PDB entry 4RQP | X-ray diffraction, 3.15 A resolution | chains Q and R of the 15 polymer chains in the assembly

Chain Q:
Protein: Capsid protein VP1
From: Enterovirus A71
Notes: engineered mutation(s): K550Q
UniProt: F6KTB0 (F6KTB0_9ENTO); residues 1-297 here correspond to UniProt positions 566-862 (UniProt number = residue number + 565)
Amino-acid sequence (297 residues; row label = number of the first residue in the row):
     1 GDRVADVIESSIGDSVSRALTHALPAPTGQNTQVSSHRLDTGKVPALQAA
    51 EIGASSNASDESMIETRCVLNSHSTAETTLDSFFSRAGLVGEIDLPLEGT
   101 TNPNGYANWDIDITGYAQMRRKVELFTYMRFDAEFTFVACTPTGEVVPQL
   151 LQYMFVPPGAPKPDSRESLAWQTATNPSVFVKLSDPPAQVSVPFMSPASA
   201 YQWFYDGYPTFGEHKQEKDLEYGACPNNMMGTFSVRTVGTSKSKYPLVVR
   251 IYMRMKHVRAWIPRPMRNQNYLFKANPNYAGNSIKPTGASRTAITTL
Disordered / not traced: 1-73, 297

Chain R:
Protein: Capsid protein VP3
From: Enterovirus A71
UniProt: F6KTB0 (F6KTB0_9ENTO); residues 1-242 here correspond to UniProt positions 324-565 (UniProt number = residue number + 323)
Amino-acid sequence (242 residues; each row starts with the number of its first residue):
     1 GFPTELKPGTNQFLTTDDGVSAPILPNFHPTPCIHIPGEVRNLLELCQVE
    51 TILEVNNVPTNATSLMERLRFPVSAQAGKGELCAVFRADPGRSGPWQSTL
   101 LGQLCGYYTQWSGSLEVTFMFTGSFMATGKMLIAYTPPGGPLPKDRATAM
   151 LGTHVIWDFGLQSSVTLVIPWISNTHYRAHARDGVFDYYTTGLVSIWYQT
   201 NYVVPIGAPNTAYIIALAAAQKNFTMQLCKDASDILQTGTIQ
Disordered / not traced: 176-188, 239-242
Sequence notes: engineered mutation Gln-227 (Lys550 in F6KTB0)

How chain Q and chain R interact:
Residue-residue contacts (112; chain Q residue first):
  Thr-75(Q) / Asn-42(R)  hydrogen bond (backbone-side chain)
  Thr-75(Q) / Leu-44(R)
  Thr-75(Q) / Thr-225(R)
  Glu-77(Q) / Tyr-108(R)  hydrogen bond (backbone-side chain)
  Glu-77(Q) / Met-226(R)
  Glu-77(Q) / Gln-227(R)
  Thr-78(Q) / Asn-42(R)  hydrogen bond
  Thr-78(Q) / Leu-43(R)  hydrogen bond (backbone-backbone)
  Thr-78(Q) / Leu-44(R)
  Thr-78(Q) / Tyr-108(R)
  Thr-78(Q) / Met-226(R)
  Thr-79(Q) / Arg-41(R)
  Thr-79(Q) / Asn-42(R)
  Leu-80(Q) / Val-40(R)
  Leu-80(Q) / Arg-41(R)  hydrogen bond (backbone-backbone)
  Leu-80(Q) / Leu-43(R)  hydrophobic
  Phe-83(Q) / Leu-43(R)  hydrophobic
  Phe-83(Q) / Tyr-107(R)  hydrophobic
  Phe-83(Q) / Tyr-108(R)
  Arg-86(Q) / Cys-229(R)
  Ala-87(Q) / Thr-15(R)  hydrogen bond (backbone-backbone)
  Thr-114(Q) / Leu-236(R)
  Thr-114(Q) / Gln-237(R)  hydrogen bond
  Tyr-116(Q) / Asp-231(R)  hydrogen bond
  Ala-117(Q) / Leu-236(R)
  Gln-118(Q) / Asp-231(R)
  Gln-118(Q) / Ser-233(R)
  Arg-120(Q) / Leu-236(R)
  Arg-120(Q) / Gln-237(R)
  Arg-121(Q) / Gln-103(R)  hydrogen bond
  Arg-121(Q) / Tyr-107(R)  hydrogen bond
  Arg-121(Q) / Ser-233(R)
  Lys-122(Q) / Tyr-107(R)
  Lys-122(Q) / Asp-231(R)  salt bridge
  Phe-126(Q) / Val-40(R)  hydrophobic
  Arg-130(Q) / Thr-31(R)  hydrogen bond (side chain-backbone)
  Arg-130(Q) / Pro-32(R)
  Arg-130(Q) / Cys-33(R)
  Glu-134(Q) / Gly-19(R)
  Glu-134(Q) / Ser-21(R)  hydrogen bond
  Thr-136(Q) / Phe-13(R)
  Val-138(Q) / Phe-13(R)  hydrophobic
  Phe-155(Q) / Ile-24(R)  hydrophobic
  Phe-155(Q) / Leu-25(R)  hydrophobic
  Pro-177(Q) / Ile-24(R)
  Pro-177(Q) / Leu-25(R)  hydrophobic
  Pro-186(Q) / Asn-11(R)
  Pro-187(Q) / Phe-13(R)  hydrophobic
  Gln-189(Q) / Phe-13(R)
  Gln-189(Q) / Ser-21(R)
  Val-190(Q) / Ser-21(R)
  Val-190(Q) / Ala-22(R)
  Val-190(Q) / Ile-24(R)  hydrophobic
  Ser-191(Q) / Ser-21(R)  hydrogen bond
  Ser-191(Q) / Ala-22(R)  hydrogen bond (backbone-backbone)
  Ser-191(Q) / Pro-23(R)
  Ser-191(Q) / Ile-24(R)  hydrogen bond (backbone-backbone)
  Pro-193(Q) / Phe-28(R)  hydrophobic
  Phe-194(Q) / Phe-28(R)
  Phe-194(Q) / Pro-30(R)
  Ser-196(Q) / Thr-31(R)  hydrogen bond (backbone-side chain)
  Pro-197(Q) / Thr-31(R)  hydrogen bond (backbone-side chain)
  Ala-198(Q) / Thr-31(R)
  Ser-199(Q) / Pro-32(R)  hydrogen bond (side chain-backbone)
  Ser-199(Q) / Ile-34(R)
  Tyr-252(Q) / Phe-13(R)  hydrophobic
  Arg-254(Q) / Asp-17(R)  hydrogen bond (side chain-backbone)
  Arg-254(Q) / Asp-18(R)  salt bridge
  Arg-254(Q) / Gly-19(R)  hydrogen bond (side chain-backbone)
  Lys-256(Q) / Gly-19(R)
  Lys-256(Q) / Ser-21(R)
  Arg-259(Q) / Cys-33(R)
  Arg-259(Q) / Glu-39(R)  salt bridge
  Ala-260(Q) / Glu-39(R)
  Ala-260(Q) / Val-40(R)  hydrogen bond (backbone-backbone)
  Trp-261(Q) / Ile-36(R)  hydrogen bond (side chain-backbone)
  Trp-261(Q) / Gly-38(R)
  Trp-261(Q) / Glu-39(R)
  Ile-262(Q) / Pro-37(R)
  Ile-262(Q) / Gly-38(R)  hydrogen bond (backbone-backbone)
  Pro-263(Q) / Gly-38(R)
  Pro-263(Q) / Val-40(R)
  Met-266(Q) / Leu-100(R)  hydrophobic
  Met-266(Q) / Tyr-107(R)  hydrophobic
  Asn-270(Q) / Asp-234(R)
  Asn-270(Q) / Ile-235(R)
  Tyr-271(Q) / Ile-235(R)
  Tyr-271(Q) / Leu-236(R)
  Tyr-271(Q) / Gln-237(R)
  Tyr-271(Q) / Thr-238(R)
  Leu-272(Q) / Thr-238(R)
  Lys-274(Q) / Gln-237(R)
  Lys-285(Q) / Thr-60(R)  hydrogen bond (side chain-backbone)
  Lys-285(Q) / Leu-65(R)
  Lys-285(Q) / Arg-68(R)
  Pro-286(Q) / Gln-97(R)
  Thr-287(Q) / Arg-68(R)  hydrogen bond (backbone-side chain)
  Thr-287(Q) / Gly-94(R)
  Thr-287(Q) / Gln-97(R)
  Gly-288(Q) / Asn-57(R)
  Gly-288(Q) / Arg-68(R)
  Ser-290(Q) / Asn-57(R)
  Ser-290(Q) / Val-58(R)
  Arg-291(Q) / Val-58(R)
  Thr-292(Q) / Val-58(R)
  Ala-293(Q) / Val-58(R)
  Ala-293(Q) / Cys-83(R)
  Ala-293(Q) / Ala-84(R)  hydrogen bond (backbone-backbone)
  Ile-294(Q) / Glu-81(R)
  Ile-294(Q) / Leu-82(R)
  Ile-294(Q) / Ala-84(R)
  Thr-296(Q) / Arg-87(R)
Other interface residues (no listed pair), chain Q (67 interface residues in all): Ser-74, Leu-125, Tyr-128, Val-192, Met-195, Ala-200, Phe-233, Arg-267, Gln-269, Phe-273, Ser-283
Other interface residues (no listed pair), chain R (61 interface residues in all): Val-20, Leu-46, Asn-56, Ala-62, Pro-95, Leu-104, Leu-193, Ala-232

Overview:
Chain Q and chain R form an interface of 67 and 61 residues respectively; the contacts include 26 hydrogen
bonds and 3 salt bridges. Polar contacts include Lys-122(Q)/Asp-231(R), Arg-254(Q)/Asp-18(R) and
Arg-259(Q)/Glu-39(R).
Chain Q is Capsid protein VP1 and chain R is Capsid protein VP3, both from Enterovirus A71; the structure,
Crystal structure of the natually occurring empty particle of a clinical C4 strain EV71, was determined by
X-ray diffraction, deposited together with 4RR3 and 4RS5.
